7F1U - chains A and C of the 4 polymer chains in the assembly; structure by X-ray diffraction, 2.40 A resolution.

[Chain A (and C)]
Protein: L-methionine gamma-lyase
From: Pseudomonas putida
Notes: EC 4.4.1.11, 4.4.1.2; chain C of this document is another copy of the same molecule, construct and numbering; everything in this record applies to it too
Reference sequence: P13254 (MEGL_PSEPU); residue numbers follow UniProt; this construct covers 1-398
Sequence (398 residues; each row starts with the number of its first residue):
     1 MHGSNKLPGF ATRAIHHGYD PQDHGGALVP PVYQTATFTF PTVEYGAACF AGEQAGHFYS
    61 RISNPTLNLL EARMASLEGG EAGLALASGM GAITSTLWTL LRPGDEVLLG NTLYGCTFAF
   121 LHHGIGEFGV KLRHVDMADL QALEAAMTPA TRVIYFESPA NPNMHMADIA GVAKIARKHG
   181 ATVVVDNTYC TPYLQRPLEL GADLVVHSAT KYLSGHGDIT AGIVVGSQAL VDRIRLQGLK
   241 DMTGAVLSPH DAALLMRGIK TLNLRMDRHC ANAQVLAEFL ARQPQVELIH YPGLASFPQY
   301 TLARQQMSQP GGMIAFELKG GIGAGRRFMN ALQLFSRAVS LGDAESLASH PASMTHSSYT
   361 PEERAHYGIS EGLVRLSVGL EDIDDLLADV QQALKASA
Disordered / not traced: 1-2 (chain C: 1-6)
Sequence notes: engineered mutation Ser349 (Gln in P13254)
Curated features (UniProtKB/Swiss-Prot):
  - binding site (pyridoxal 5'-phosphate): Tyr59 to Arg61, Gly89, Met90, Ser208 to Thr210
  - binding site (substrate): Tyr114, Arg375
  - modified residue: Lys211 (N6-(pyridoxal phosphate)lysine)
  - mutagenesis: Arg61 (R61A/E/F: Loss of elimination activity against L-methionine), Cys116 (C116H: Drastic decrease of the catalytic efficiency of the elimination reaction with L-methionine, by 6700-fold, and increases that with L-cysteine by 7-fold, mainly due to changes in kcat ...), Lys240 (K240D/E: Marked decrease in elimination activity against both L-methionine and DL-homocysteine ...), Asp241 (D241H/R: 5 to 14-fold reduction in alpha,gamma-elimination activity against L-methionine, while no change in affinity for L-methionine)
Small-molecule neighbours:
  - 3LM ((2E)-2-[({3-hydroxy-2-methyl-5-[(phosphonooxy)methyl]pyridin-4-yl}methyl)amino]-4-(methylsulfanyl)but-2-enoic acid): Ser88, Gly89, Met90, Ile93, Tyr114, Glu157, Asn161, Asp186, Thr188, Tyr189, Ser208, Thr210, Lys211, Thr220, Ala221, Val339, Ser340, Leu341, Thr355, Arg375
  - methionine (MET): Phe50, Phe58, Tyr59, Arg61, Ile62

[Chain A / chain C interface]
Residue-residue contacts (34):
  Pro21(A) with Thr39(C)
  Gln22(A) with Pro41(C)
  His24(A) with Tyr33(C)
  Gly25(A) with Phe38(C)
  Gly26(A) with Phe38(C); Thr39(C), hydrogen bond (backbone-backbone)
  Ala27(A) with Tyr33(C), hydrophobic; Thr35(C); Phe38(C)
  Leu28(A) with Thr35(C), hydrogen bond (backbone-side chain); Thr37(C), hydrogen bond (backbone-backbone); Thr39(C)
  Val29(A) with Gln34(C); Thr35(C), hydrogen bond (backbone-side chain)
  Pro31(A) with Val32(C); Tyr33(C), hydrophobic
  Val32(A) with Pro31(C); Val32(C), hydrogen bond (backbone-backbone)
  Tyr33(A) with His24(C); Ala27(C), hydrophobic; Pro31(C)
  Gln34(A) with Val29(C)
  Thr35(A) with Leu28(C), hydrogen bond (side chain-backbone); Val29(C), hydrogen bond (side chain-backbone)
  Thr37(A) with Leu28(C), hydrogen bond (backbone-backbone)
  Phe38(A) with Gly25(C); Gly26(C); Ala27(C), hydrophobic
  Thr39(A) with Pro21(C); Gln22(C), hydrogen bond; Gly26(C), hydrogen bond (backbone-backbone); Leu28(C)
  Phe40(A) with Gln22(C)
  Pro41(A) with Gln22(C)

[Summary]
Chain A and chain C form an interface of 18 and 17 residues respectively; the contacts include 10 hydrogen
bonds. Among the polar pairs are Leu28(A)-Thr35(C), Val29(A)-Thr35(C) and Thr39(A)-Gln22(C). Bound to chain A:
compound 3LM and methionine.
Chain A and chain C are both L-methionine gamma-lyase (Pseudomonas putida); the structure, Crystal structure
of Pseudomonas putida methionine gamma-lyase Q349S mutant with L-methionine intermediates, was determined by
X-ray diffraction together with 7F1P and 7F1V from the same study.
